6AHR - chains H and L of the 12 polymer chains in the assembly; structure by electron microscopy, 3.92 A resolution.

[Chain H]
Protein: Ribonuclease P protein subunit p14
Source organism: Homo sapiens
Notes: EC 3.1.26.5
Reference sequence: O95059 (RPP14_HUMAN); numbering as in UniProt (aligned over 1-124)
Amino-acid sequence (124 residues; row label = number of the first residue in the row):
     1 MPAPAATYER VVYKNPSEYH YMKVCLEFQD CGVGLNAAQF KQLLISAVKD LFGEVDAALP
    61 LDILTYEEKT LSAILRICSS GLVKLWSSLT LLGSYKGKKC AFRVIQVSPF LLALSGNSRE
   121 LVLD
Disordered / not traced: 1-3

[Chain L]
Protein: Ribonuclease P protein subunit p40
Source organism: Homo sapiens
Notes: EC 3.1.26.5
Reference sequence: O75818 (RPP40_HUMAN); residue numbers follow UniProt; this construct covers 1-363
Amino-acid sequence (363 residues; each row starts with the number of its first residue):
     1 MATLRRLREA PRHLLVCEKS NFGNHKSRHR HLVQTHYYNY RVSFLIPECG ILSEELKNLV
    61 MNTGPYYFVK NLPLHELITP EFISTFIKKG SCYALTYNTH IDEDNTVALL PNGKLILSLD
   121 KDTYEETGLQ GHPSQFSGRK IMKFIVSIDL MELSLNLDSK KYERISWSFK EKKPLKFDFL
   181 LAWHKTGSEE STMMSYFSKY QIQEHQPKVA LSTLRDLQCP VLQSSELEGT PEVSCRALEL
   241 FDWLGAVFSN VDLNNEPNNF ISTYCCPEPS TVVAKAYLCT ITGFILPEKI CLLLEHLCHY
   301 FDEPKLAPWV TLSVQGFADS PVSWEKNEHG FRKGGEHLYN FVIFNNQDYW LQMAVGANDH
   361 CPP
Disordered / not traced: 1

[Chain H / chain L interface]
Contacting residue pairs - 61 pairs, chain H then chain L:
  Ala-5(H) with Ser-225(L); Asp-348(L)
  Ala-6(H) with Asn-21(L)
  Thr-7(H) with Lys-19(L); Ser-20(L)
  Tyr-8(H) with Glu-18(L), hydrogen bond; Lys-19(L)
  Glu-9(H) with Glu-18(L); Lys-19(L)
  Arg-10(H) with Val-16(L); Glu-18(L), salt bridge; Pro-363(L)
  Val-11(H) with Val-16(L); Cys-17(L), hydrogen bond (backbone-backbone)
  Tyr-13(H) with Leu-15(L)
  Asn-15(H) with His-13(L)
  Pro-16(H) with Leu-15(L), hydrophobic; Leu-238(L), hydrophobic
  Ser-17(H) with His-13(L), hydrogen bond
  His-20(H) with Pro-11(L); His-13(L)
  Tyr-21(H) with Asp-242(L), hydrogen bond
  Ala-37(H) with Phe-260(L)
  Ala-38(H) with Asn-259(L)
  Lys-41(H) with Asn-259(L); Phe-260(L); Ile-261(L)
  Leu-61(H) with Ile-261(L)
  Asp-62(H) with Ile-261(L); Ser-262(L); Thr-263(L)
  Leu-64(H) with Val-251(L), hydrophobic
  Thr-65(H) with Val-251(L)
  Ile-74(H) with Ser-249(L)
  Arg-76(H) with Thr-263(L), hydrogen bond (side chain-backbone)
  Ser-80(H) with Leu-7(L); Arg-8(L)
  Val-83(H) with Leu-7(L)
  Lys-84(H) with Leu-7(L); Arg-8(L)
  Trp-86(H) with Lys-333(L)
  Pro-109(H) with His-13(L)
  Phe-110(H) with Leu-15(L), hydrophobic; Phe-241(L), hydrophobic
  Leu-111(H) with Asp-242(L); Gly-245(L); Ala-246(L), hydrophobic
  Leu-112(H) with Arg-41(L); Phe-248(L), hydrophobic; Ser-313(L); Gln-315(L); Leu-338(L), hydrophobic
  Ala-113(H) with Gln-315(L), hydrogen bond (backbone-side chain); Glu-336(L)
  Ser-115(H) with Ser-249(L)
  Gly-116(H) with Arg-41(L)
  Asn-117(H) with Tyr-40(L); Gln-315(L), hydrogen bond (backbone-side chain)
  Ser-118(H) with Glu-336(L), hydrogen bond
  Leu-121(H) with Tyr-40(L)
  Val-122(H) with Tyr-97(L), hydrogen bond (backbone-side chain)
Interface residues without a listed pair, chain H (43 interface residues in all): Val-12, Tyr-19, Ile-63, Ser-79, Val-107, Glu-120
Interface residues without a listed pair, chain L (45 interface residues in all): Ala-10, Leu-14, Leu-227, Glu-228, Tyr-264, Ala-318, Asp-319, Ala-354, Val-355, Pro-362

[Overview]
The interface between chain H and chain L involves 43 residues on one side and 45 on the other; the contacts
include 9 hydrogen bonds and 1 salt bridge. Among the polar pairs are Arg-10(H)/Glu-18(L), Tyr-8(H)/Glu-18(L)
and Ser-17(H)/His-13(L).
Here chain H is Ribonuclease P protein subunit p14 and chain L is Ribonuclease P protein subunit p40, both
from Homo sapiens. Entry 6AHR (Cryo-EM structure of human Ribonuclease P) was determined by electron
microscopy, deposited together with 6AHU and 6AHV.
